Entry 3G6O (X-ray diffraction, 2.85 A resolution); this record covers chains A and B.

# Chain A (and B)
Molecule: Bacteriophytochrome
Source organism: Pseudomonas aeruginosa
Notes: EC 2.7.13.3; fragment: photosensory core domain; chain B of this document is another copy of the same molecule, construct and numbering; everything in this record applies to it too
UniProtKB: Q9HWR3 (BPHY_PSEAE); numbering as in UniProt (aligned over 1-497)
Sequence (505 residues; each row starts with the number of its first residue):
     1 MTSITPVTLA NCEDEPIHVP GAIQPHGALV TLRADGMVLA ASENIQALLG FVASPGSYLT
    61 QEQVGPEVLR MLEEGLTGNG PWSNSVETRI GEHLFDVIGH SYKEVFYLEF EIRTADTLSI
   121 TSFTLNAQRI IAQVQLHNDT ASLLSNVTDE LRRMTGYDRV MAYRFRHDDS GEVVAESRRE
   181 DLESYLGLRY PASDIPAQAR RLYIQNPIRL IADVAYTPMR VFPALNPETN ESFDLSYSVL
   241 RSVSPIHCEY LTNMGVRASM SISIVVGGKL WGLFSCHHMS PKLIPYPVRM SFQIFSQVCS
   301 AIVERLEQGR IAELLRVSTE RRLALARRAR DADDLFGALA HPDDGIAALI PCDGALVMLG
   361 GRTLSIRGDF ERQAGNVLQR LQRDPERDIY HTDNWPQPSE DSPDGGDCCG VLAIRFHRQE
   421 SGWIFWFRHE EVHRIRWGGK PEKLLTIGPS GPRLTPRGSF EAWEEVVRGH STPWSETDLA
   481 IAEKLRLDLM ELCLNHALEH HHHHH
Unresolved in the structure: 1-5, 368-370, 396-405, 417-421, 434-447, 495-505
Covalently attached groups: biliverdine ix alpha (BLA) linked to Cys12
Differences from the reference sequence: engineered mutation Leu188 (Gln in Q9HWR3); expression tag (498-505)
Residues lining bound ligands: biliverdine ix alpha (BLA): Glu13, Glu15, Ile17, Met161, Tyr163, Leu188, Tyr190, Ser193, Asp194, Ile195, Pro196, Ala199, Tyr203, Arg209, Ile211, Arg241, Ser242, Val243, Ser244, Ile246, His247, Tyr250, Met254, Ser259, Ser261, Ser275, His277, Arg453, Leu454, Pro456, Ser459
Swiss-Prot annotation at these positions:
  - binding site (a tetrapyrrole): Cys12
Reported in the primary citation:
  - binding site for biliverdine ix alpha: Cys12, Tyr163, Asp194, Arg209, Arg241, Ser261, Ser275, His277
  - conformationally variable residues (side-chain flip): Cys12, Tyr163, Tyr190, Tyr203, Arg209, Tyr250

# How chain A and chain B interact
Residue-residue contacts (55; chain A residue first):
  Arg70(A) - Asp116(B)  salt bridge
  Asn84(A) - Ser119(B)  hydrogen bond
  Asn84(A) - Thr121(B)
  Asn84(A) - Ser122(B)
  Ser85(A) - Ser119(B)
  Ser85(A) - Thr121(B)  hydrogen bond
  Asp116(A) - Arg70(B)  salt bridge
  Ser119(A) - Asn84(B)  hydrogen bond
  Ser119(A) - Ser85(B)
  Thr121(A) - Ser83(B)
  Thr121(A) - Asn84(B)
  Thr121(A) - Ser85(B)  hydrogen bond
  Thr121(A) - Tyr286(B)  hydrogen bond
  Ser122(A) - Asn84(B)
  Phe123(A) - Phe123(B)  hydrophobic
  Phe123(A) - Thr124(B)
  Thr124(A) - Phe123(B)
  Thr124(A) - Met290(B)
  Thr124(A) - Ile294(B)
  Gln128(A) - Gln293(B)
  Gln128(A) - Ile294(B)
  Gln128(A) - Gln297(B)  hydrogen bond
  Ile131(A) - Ile294(B)  hydrophobic
  Ile131(A) - Gln297(B)
  Ala132(A) - Gln297(B)
  Val134(A) - Arg305(B)
  Gln135(A) - Val298(B)
  Gln135(A) - Ala301(B)
  Gln135(A) - Arg305(B)
  His137(A) - Arg305(B)  hydrogen bond (backbone-side chain)
  Asn138(A) - Gln308(B)  hydrogen bond
  Tyr286(A) - Thr121(B)  hydrogen bond
  Pro287(A) - Ile120(B)  hydrophobic
  Met290(A) - Thr124(B)
  Gln293(A) - Gln128(B)
  Ile294(A) - Thr124(B)
  Ile294(A) - Gln128(B)
  Ile294(A) - Ile131(B)  hydrophobic
  Ile294(A) - Ile294(B)  hydrophobic
  Gln297(A) - Gln128(B)  hydrogen bond
  Gln297(A) - Ile131(B)
  Gln297(A) - Ala132(B)
  Gln297(A) - Gln135(B)
  Ala301(A) - Gln135(B)
  Ile302(A) - Ile302(B)  hydrophobic
  Ile302(A) - Arg305(B)
  Arg305(A) - Val134(B)  hydrogen bond (side chain-backbone)
  Arg305(A) - Gln135(B)  hydrogen bond (side chain-backbone)
  Arg305(A) - His137(B)  hydrogen bond (side chain-backbone)
  Arg305(A) - Asn138(B)  hydrogen bond
  Arg305(A) - Ile302(B)
  Arg305(A) - Leu306(B)
  Leu306(A) - Arg305(B)
  Gln308(A) - Asn138(B)  hydrogen bond
  Arg316(A) - Arg316(B)
Other interface residues (no listed pair), chain A (33 interface residues in all): Ser83, Leu118, Ile120, Ala127, Val298
Other interface residues (no listed pair), chain B (33 interface residues in all): Ala127, Leu136, Pro287

# In short
The chain A/chain B interface involves 33 residues from each chain; the contacts include 15 hydrogen bonds and
2 salt bridges. Polar contacts include Arg70(A)-Asp116(B), Asn84(A)-Ser119(B) and Ser85(A)-Thr121(B). The
paper reports a binding site for biliverdine ix alpha at Cys12(A), Tyr163(A) and Asp194(A) among others;
conformational variability at Cys12(A), Tyr163(A) and Tyr190(A) among others.
Chain A and chain B are both Bacteriophytochrome (Pseudomonas aeruginosa); the structure, Crystal structure of
P. aeruginosa bacteriophytochrome PaBphP photosensory core domain mutant Q188L, was determined by X-ray
diffraction together with 3IBR from the same study.
